PDB entry 5CL6 | X-ray diffraction, 1.54 A resolution | chains A and C of the 3 polymer chains in the assembly

== Chain A ==
Name: AlkD
From: Bacillus cereus
Notes: EC 3.2.2.-
UniProtKB: R8GWR7 (R8GWR7_BACCE); residue numbers follow UniProt; this construct covers 1-237
Sequence (241 residues; each row starts with the number of its first residue; numbers below 1 keep their minus sign (Gly-3 is residue -3)):
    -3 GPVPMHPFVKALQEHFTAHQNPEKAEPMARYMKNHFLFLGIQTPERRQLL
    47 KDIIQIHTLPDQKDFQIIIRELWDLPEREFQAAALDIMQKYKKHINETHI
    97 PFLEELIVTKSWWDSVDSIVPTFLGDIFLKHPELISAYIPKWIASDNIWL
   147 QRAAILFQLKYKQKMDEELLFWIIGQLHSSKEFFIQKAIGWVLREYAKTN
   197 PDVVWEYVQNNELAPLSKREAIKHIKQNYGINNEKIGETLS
Unresolved in the structure: -3 to -2, 230-237
Construct notes: expression tag (-3 to 0)
Reported in the primary citation:
  - catalytic residues: Trp109, Trp187 (from molecular simulation)

== Chain C ==
Molecule: 12-nt DNA strand
Sequence (12 nucleotides; numbered 13 to 24; the number before each row is that of its first residue):
    13 CGGACTTTCGGG
Ligand contacts: 3-deaza-3-methyladenine (54K; 7-methyl-3H-imidazo[4,5-c]pyridin-4-amine): DT18, DT19, DT20

== Chain A / chain C interface ==
Contacting residue pairs (9):
  Gln38(A) - DT20(C)  hydrogen bond to the phosphate
  Gln38(A) - DC21(C)  phosphate contact
  Thr39(A) - DC21(C)  hydrogen bond to the phosphate
  Thr39(A) - DG22(C)  phosphate contact
  Pro40(A) - DC21(C)  phosphate contact
  Arg43(A) - DG22(C)  salt bridge to the phosphate
  Pro211(A) - DG14(C)  phosphate contact
  Arg215(A) - DG14(C)  salt bridge to the phosphate
  Arg215(A) - DG15(C)  phosphate contact
Other interface residues (no listed pair), chain A (7 interface residues in all): Leu212
Other interface residues (no listed pair), chain C (6 interface residues in all): DC13

== Overview ==
7 residues of chain A face 6 of chain C across their interface, with 2 hydrogen bonds and 2 salt bridges.
Polar contacts include Gln38(A)-DT20(C), Thr39(A)-DC21(C) and Arg43(A)-DG22(C). Bound to chain C:
3-deaza-3-methyladenine. From the paper: catalytic residues Trp109(A) and Trp187(A).
Here chain A is AlkD (Bacillus cereus) and chain C is a 12-nt DNA strand. Entry 5CL6 (Alkylpurine DNA
glycosylase AlkD bound to DNA containing a 3-methyladenine analog or DNA containing an abasic ...) was
determined by X-ray diffraction, deposited together with 5CL3, 5CL4, 5CL5, 5CL7, 5CL8, 5CL9 and 5 further
entries.
